PDB entry 3WZ7 | X-ray diffraction, 1.90 A resolution | chain A

== Chain A ==
Protein: Endothiapepsin
From: Cryphonectria parasitica
Notes: EC 3.4.23.22
UniProtKB: P11838 (CARP_CRYPA); residues 1-330 here correspond to UniProt positions 90-419 (UniProt number = residue number + 89)
Chain sequence (330 residues; numbered 1 to 330; the number before each row is that of its first residue):
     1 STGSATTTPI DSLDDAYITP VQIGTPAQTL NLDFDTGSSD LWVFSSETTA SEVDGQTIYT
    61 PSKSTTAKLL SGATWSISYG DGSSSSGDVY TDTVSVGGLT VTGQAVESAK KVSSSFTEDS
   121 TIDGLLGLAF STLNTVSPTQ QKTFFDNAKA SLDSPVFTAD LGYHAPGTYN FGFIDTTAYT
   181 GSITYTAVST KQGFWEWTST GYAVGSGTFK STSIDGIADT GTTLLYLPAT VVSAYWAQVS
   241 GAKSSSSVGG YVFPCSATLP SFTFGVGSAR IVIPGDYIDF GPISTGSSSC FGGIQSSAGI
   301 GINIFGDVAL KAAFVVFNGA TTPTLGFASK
UniProt features mapped onto this chain:
  - active site: Asp35, Ser199
Disulfides: Cys255-Cys290
Small-molecule neighbours: IXY (N-benzyl-2-({N-[2-(1H-indol-3-yl)ethyl]glycyl}amino)-4,5,6,7-tetrahydro-1-benzothiophene-3-carboxamide): Asp33, Asp35, Gly37, Tyr79, Gly80, Asp81, Ser83, Ser115, Phe116, Asp119, Ile122, Leu125, Phe194, Ile217, Asp219, Gly221, Thr222, Tyr226, Ile300, Ile302, Ile304

== In short ==
Chain A binds compound IXY. UniProt lists active-site residues Asp35 and Ser199.
Chain A is Endothiapepsin (Cryphonectria parasitica); the structure, Endothiapepsin in complex with Gewald
reaction-derived inhibitor (6), was determined by X-ray diffraction (same publication as 3WZ6, 3WZ8 and 3PSY).
